Entry 6FP7 (X-ray diffraction, 1.58 A resolution); this record covers chains A and B.

# Chain A
Name: GFP-like fluorescent chromoprotein cFP484
From: Clavularia sp
UniProtKB: Q9U6Y3 (GFPL_CLASP); residues -1 to 218 here correspond to UniProt positions 41-260 (UniProt number = residue number + 42)
Sequence (248 residues; row label = number of the first residue in the row; note: 2 numbers in that range are skipped by the numbering (no residue carries them; nothing is unmodelled there); numbers below 1 keep their minus sign (Met-22 is residue -22)):
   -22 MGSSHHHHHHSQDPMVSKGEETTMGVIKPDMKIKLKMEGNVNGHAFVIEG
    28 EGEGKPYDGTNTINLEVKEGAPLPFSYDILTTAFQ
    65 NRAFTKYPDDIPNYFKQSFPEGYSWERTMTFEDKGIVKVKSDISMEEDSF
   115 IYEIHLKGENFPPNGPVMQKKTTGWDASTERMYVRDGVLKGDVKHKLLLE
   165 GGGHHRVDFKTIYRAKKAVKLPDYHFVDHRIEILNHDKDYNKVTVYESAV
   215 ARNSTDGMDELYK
Disordered / not traced: -22 to -8, 221-227
Sequence notes: initiating methionine (-22); expression tag (-21 to -2, 219-227); conflict Asn38 (His80 in Q9U6Y3), Ile40 (Leu82 in Q9U6Y3), Thr58 (Ser100 in Q9U6Y3), 25 further conflict positions vs the reference (Q9U6Y3) not listed; chromophore (62, 62, 62)
Modified residues: Gln62 (chromophore; PIA)
Glycans and other covalent adducts: covalent link Gln62-Asn65

# Chain B
Name: DARPin1238_E11
From: synthetic construct
Notes: antibody fragment or engineered binder
Sequence (164 residues; numbered 1 to 164; the number before each row is that of its first residue):
     1 GPGSDLGKKLLEAARAGQDDEVRILMANGADVNATDWVGMTPLHLAAWKG
    51 HLEIVEVLLKTGADVNAHDVFGTTPLHLAAHRGHLEIVEVLLKAGADVNA
   101 QDMVGKTPLHLAAYYGHLEIVEVLLKHGADVNAQDKFGKTPFDLAIDNGN
   151 EDIAEVLQKAAKLN
Disordered / not traced: 1

# How chain A and chain B interact
Residue-residue contacts (27; chain A residue first):
  Lys13(A) - Tyr114(B)
  Glu15(A) - Met103(B)
  Glu15(A) - Val104(B)
  Glu15(A) - Lys106(B)  salt bridge
  Gly16(A) - Val104(B)
  Asn17(A) - Met103(B)  hydrogen bond (side chain-backbone)
  Asn17(A) - Lys136(B)
  Ala22(A) - Lys136(B)
  Ala22(A) - Phe137(B)
  Phe23(A) - Phe137(B)
  Val24(A) - Phe137(B)  hydrophobic
  Glu46(A) - Phe137(B)
  Glu46(A) - Lys139(B)
  Glu90(A) - Arg15(B)  salt bridge
  Glu90(A) - Trp37(B)  hydrogen bond
  Glu90(A) - Val38(B)
  Thr92(A) - Trp37(B)
  Lys102(A) - Phe71(B)
  Lys104(A) - Phe71(B)
  His119(A) - Phe71(B)
  Leu120(A) - Phe71(B)
  Leu120(A) - Met103(B)
  Lys121(A) - Val70(B)
  Lys121(A) - Phe71(B)
  Lys174(A) - Trp37(B)
  Ile176(A) - Trp37(B)  hydrophobic
  Arg178(A) - Arg15(B)
Also at the interface, not in a pair above, chain A (24 interface residues in all): Gly47, Arg91, Val103, Glu117, Asp150, Thr175
Also at the interface, not in a pair above, chain B (17 interface residues in all): Lys8, Asp36, Asp69, His81, Tyr115
From the paper, about this interface:
  - residue pairs: Glu15(A)-Lys106(B) (salt bridge), Lys104(A)-Asp69(B), Arg178(A)-Arg15(B)
  - interface residues, chain B: Trp37(B), Val38(B), Phe71(B), Met103(B), Val104(B)

# In short
24 residues of chain A face 17 of chain B across their interface, with 2 hydrogen bonds and 2 salt bridges.
Among the polar pairs are Glu15(A)-Lys106(B), Glu90(A)-Arg15(B) and Asn17(A)-Met103(B). The authors report a
salt bridge between Glu15(A) and Lys106(B); contacts between Lys104(A) and Asp69(B) and Arg178(A) and
Arg15(B). From the paper: interface residues Trp37(B), Val38(B) and Phe71(B) among others.
Here chain A is GFP-like fluorescent chromoprotein cFP484 (Clavularia sp) and chain B is DARPin1238_E11
(synthetic construct). Entry 6FP7 (mTFP1/DARPin 1238_E11 complex in space group P6522) was determined by X-ray
diffraction together with 6FP8, 6FP9, 6FPA and 6FPB from the same study.
